5S66 - chains C and D of the 6 polymer chains in the assembly; structure by X-ray diffraction, 2.10 A resolution.

# Chain C
Name: Tubulin alpha-1B chain
From: Bos taurus
UniProt: P81947 (TBA1B_BOVIN); residues 1-451 here = UniProt positions 1-451
Chain sequence (451 residues; numbered 1 to 451; the number before each row is that of its first residue):
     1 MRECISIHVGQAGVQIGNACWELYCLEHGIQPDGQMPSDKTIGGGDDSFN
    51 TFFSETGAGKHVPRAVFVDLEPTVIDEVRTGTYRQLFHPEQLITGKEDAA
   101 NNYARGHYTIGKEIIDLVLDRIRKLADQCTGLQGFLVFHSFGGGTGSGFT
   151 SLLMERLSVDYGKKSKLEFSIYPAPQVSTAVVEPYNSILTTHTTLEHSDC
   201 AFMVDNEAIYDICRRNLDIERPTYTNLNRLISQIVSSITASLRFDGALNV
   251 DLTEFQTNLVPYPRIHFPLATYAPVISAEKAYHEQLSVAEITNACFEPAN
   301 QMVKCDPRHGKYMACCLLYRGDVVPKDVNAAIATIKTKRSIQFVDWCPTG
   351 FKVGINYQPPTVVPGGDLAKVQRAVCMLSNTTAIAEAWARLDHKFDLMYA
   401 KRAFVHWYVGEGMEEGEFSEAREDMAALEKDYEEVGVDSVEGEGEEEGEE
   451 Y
Disordered / not traced: 441-451
Ligand contacts:
  - GTP (guanosine-5'-triphosphate): Gly10, Gln11, Ala12, Gln15, Ile16, Asp69, Asp98, Ala99, Ala100, Asn101, Ser140, Gly142, Gly143, Gly144, Thr145, Gly146, Ile171, Pro173, Val177, Ser178, Thr179, Glu183, Asn206, Tyr224, Leu227, Asn228, Ile231
  - LVV (4-[(4-methylphenyl)methyl]-1,4-thiazinane 1,1-dioxide): Ser158, Gly162, Lys163, Lys164, Ser165, Lys166, Glu196, His197, Ser198, Asp199

# Chain D
Name: Tubulin beta-2B chain
From: Bos taurus
UniProt: Q6B856 (TBB2B_BOVIN); the author numbering skips numbers that UniProt does not, so the offset changes along the chain: 1-42 = UniProt 1-42; 45-360 = UniProt 43-358; 369-455 = UniProt 359-445
Chain sequence (445 residues; row label = number of the first residue in the row; note: 10 numbers in that range are skipped by the numbering (no residue carries them; nothing is unmodelled there)):
     1 MREIVHIQAGQCGNQIGAKFWEVISDEHGIDPTGSYHGDSDL
    45 QLERINVYYNEATGNKYVPRAILVDLEPGTMDSVRSGPFGQIFRPDNFVF
    95 GQSGAGNNWAKGHYTEGAELVDSVLDVVRKESESCDCLQGFQLTHSLGGG
   145 TGSGMGTLLISKIREEYPDRIMNTFSVMPSPKVSDTVVEPYNATLSVHQL
   195 VENTDETYCIDNEALYDICFRTLKLTTPTYGDLNHLVSATMSGVTTCLRF
   245 PGQLNADLRKLAVNMVPFPRLHFFMPGFAPLTSRGSQQYRALTVPELTQQ
   295 MFDSKNMMAACDPRHGRYLTVAAIFRGRMSMKEVDEQMLNVQNKNSSYFV
   345 EWIPNNVKTAVCDIPP
   369 RGLKMSATFIGNSTAIQELFKRISEQFTAMFRRKAFLHWYTGEGMDEMEF
   419 TEAESNMNDLVSEYQQYQDATADEQGEFEEEEGEDEA
Disordered / not traced: 276-285, 442-455
Swiss-Prot annotation at these positions:
  - motif: Met1 to Ile4 (MREI motif)
  - binding site (GTP): Gln11, Glu71, Ser140, Gly144, Thr145, Gly146, Asn206, Asn228
  - binding site (Mg(2+)): Glu71
  - modified residue: Ser40 (Phosphoserine), Thr57 (Phosphothreonine), Lys60 (N6-acetyllysine), Ser174 (Phosphoserine), Thr287 (Phosphothreonine), Thr292 (Phosphothreonine), Arg320 (Omega-N-methylarginine), Glu448 (5-glutamyl polyglutamate)
  - cross-link (Glycyl lysine isopeptide (Lys-Gly)): Lys60 (interchain with G-Cter in ubiquitin), Lys326 (interchain with G-Cter in ubiquitin)
Metal / ion sites: Mg2+: Gln11 (together with GDP)
Ligand contacts: GDP (guanosine-5'-diphosphate): Gly10, Gln11, Cys12, Gln15, Ile16, Ala99, Asn101, Ser140, Gly142, Gly143, Gly144, Thr145, Gly146, Ser147, Val171, Pro173, Val177, Ser178, Glu183, Asn206, Leu209, Tyr224, Leu227, Asn228, Val231

# How chain C and chain D interact
Contacting residue pairs (54; chain C residue first):
  Gln11(C) - Gln247(D)  hydrogen bond
  Lys96(C) - Arg2(D)
  Lys96(C) - Asp130(D)  salt bridge
  Glu97(C) - Arg2(D)  salt bridge
  Glu97(C) - Cys131(D)
  Glu97(C) - Arg164(D)  salt bridge
  Glu97(C) - Arg253(D)  salt bridge
  Asp98(C) - Lys254(D)  salt bridge
  Ala100(C) - Arg253(D)
  Ala100(C) - Lys254(D)
  Ala100(C) - Val257(D)
  Asn101(C) - Lys254(D)
  Arg105(C) - Arg253(D)
  Pro175(C) - Asn349(D)
  Ser178(C) - Lys352(D)  hydrogen bond
  Thr179(C) - Gln247(D)
  Thr179(C) - Leu248(D)
  Thr179(C) - Asn258(D)  hydrogen bond (backbone-side chain)
  Ala180(C) - Asn258(D)
  Val181(C) - Asn258(D)  hydrogen bond (backbone-side chain)
  Val181(C) - Ile347(D)  hydrophobic
  Val181(C) - Pro348(D)
  Val181(C) - Asn349(D)
  Val182(C) - Val257(D)  hydrophobic
  Glu220(C) - Lys326(D)
  Arg221(C) - Met325(D)  hydrogen bond
  Arg221(C) - Asp329(D)  salt bridge
  Tyr224(C) - Gln247(D)  hydrogen bond
  Lys394(C) - Pro348(D)
  Lys394(C) - Asn349(D)  hydrogen bond
  Leu397(C) - Glu345(D)
  Leu397(C) - Trp346(D)
  Leu397(C) - Pro348(D)  hydrophobic
  Leu397(C) - Ala440(D)  hydrophobic
  Met398(C) - Trp346(D)  hydrogen bond (backbone-backbone)
  Met398(C) - Pro348(D)
  Lys401(C) - Phe262(D)
  Lys401(C) - Trp346(D)
  Lys401(C) - Thr439(D)  hydrogen bond (side chain-backbone)
  Ala403(C) - Pro261(D)
  Ala403(C) - Phe262(D)  hydrophobic
  Phe404(C) - Val257(D)
  Phe404(C) - Asn258(D)
  Phe404(C) - Val260(D)
  Phe404(C) - Pro261(D)  hydrogen bond (backbone-backbone)
  Phe404(C) - Thr314(D)
  Phe404(C) - Ile347(D)  hydrophobic
  His406(C) - Val260(D)  hydrogen bond (side chain-backbone)
  His406(C) - Pro261(D)
  His406(C) - Phe262(D)
  His406(C) - Pro263(D)
  Trp407(C) - Ala256(D)  hydrophobic
  Trp407(C) - Val257(D)
  Trp407(C) - Val260(D)  hydrogen bond (side chain-backbone)
Also at the interface, not in a pair above, chain C (26 interface residues in all): Tyr210, Arg402
Also at the interface, not in a pair above, chain D (30 interface residues in all): Asp251, Asn350, Ala438

# In short
Chain C and chain D form an interface of 26 and 30 residues respectively; the contacts include 12 hydrogen
bonds and 6 salt bridges. Among the polar pairs are Lys96(C)-Asp130(D), Glu97(C)-Arg2(D) and
Glu97(C)-Arg164(D). Ligands of chain C: GTP and compound LVV. Chain D binds GDP.
Chain C is Tubulin alpha-1B chain and chain D is Tubulin beta-2B chain, both from Bos taurus; the structure,
Tubulin-Z2856434929-complex, was determined by X-ray diffraction, deposited together with 5S4L, 5S4M, 5S4N,
5S4O, 5S4P, 5S4Q and 52 further entries.
